PDB entry 6TMC | X-ray diffraction, 1.40 A resolution | chain A

# Chain A
Name: Beta-lactamase class B VIM-2
Organism: Pseudomonas aeruginosa
Reference sequence: Q9K2N0 (Q9K2N0_PSEAI); the author numbering skips numbers that UniProt does not, so the offset changes along the chain: -1 to 45 = UniProt 1-47; 47-64 = UniProt 48-65; 66-100 = UniProt 66-100; 102-107 = UniProt 101-106; 6 more segments
Sequence (266 residues; numbered -1 to 300; 36 numbers in that range are skipped by the numbering (no residue carries them; nothing is unmodelled there); the number before each row is that of its first residue; numbers below 1 keep their minus sign (Met-1 is residue -1)):
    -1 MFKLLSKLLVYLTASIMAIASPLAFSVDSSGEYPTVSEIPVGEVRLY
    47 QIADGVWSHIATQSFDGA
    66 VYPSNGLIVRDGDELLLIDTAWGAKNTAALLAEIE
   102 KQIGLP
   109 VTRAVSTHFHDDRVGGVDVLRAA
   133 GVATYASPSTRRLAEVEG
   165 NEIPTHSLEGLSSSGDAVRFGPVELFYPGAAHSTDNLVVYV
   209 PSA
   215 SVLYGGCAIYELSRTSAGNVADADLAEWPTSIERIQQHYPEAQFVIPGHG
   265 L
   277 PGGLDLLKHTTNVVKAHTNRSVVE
Not modelled in the structure: -1 to 29, 296-300
Bound ions: Zn2+ site 1: His116, His118, His196 (together with hydroxide ion); Zn2+ site 2: Asp120, Cys221, His263 (together with NL5)
Ligand contacts:
  - NL5 (4-[2-(phenylsulfonyl)ethyl]-5-(propan-2-yloxymethyl)-1H-1,2,3-triazole): Phe61, Tyr67, Trp87, His118, Asp119, Asp120, His196, Cys221, Arg228, Ala231, Gly232, Asn233, His263
  - hydroxide ion (OH): His116, His118, Asp120, His196, Cys221

# In short
Ligands of chain A: compound NL5 and hydroxide ion. His116, His118 and His196 coordinate Zn2+ site 1. The Zn2+
site 2 is built by Asp120, Cys221 and His263.
Chain A is Beta-lactamase class B VIM-2 (Pseudomonas aeruginosa); the structure, VIM-2_1dh-Triazole inhibitors
with promising inhibitor effects against antibiotic resistance metallo-beta-lactamases, was determined by
X-ray diffraction together with 6TMA, 6TMB and 6TM9 from the same study.
